Entry 8E2Y (electron microscopy, 8.00 A resolution (low resolution: residue-level contacts below are approximate; hydrogen-bond / salt-bridge calls are withheld)); this record covers chains B and C of the 3 polymer chains in the assembly.

Chain B:
Molecule: VP2
Organism: Enterovirus A71
UniProtKB: W8XVV5 (W8XVV5_HE71); the construct has insertions or renumbered stretches relative to UniProt, so the offset changes along the chain: 7-37 = UniProt 85-115; 40-235 = UniProt 124-319
Amino-acid sequence (235 residues; row label = number of the first residue in the row; note: 2 numbers in that range are skipped by the numbering (no residue carries them; nothing is unmodelled there); a row labelled like 37A-37H holds insertion residues (37A, then the next letters in order)):
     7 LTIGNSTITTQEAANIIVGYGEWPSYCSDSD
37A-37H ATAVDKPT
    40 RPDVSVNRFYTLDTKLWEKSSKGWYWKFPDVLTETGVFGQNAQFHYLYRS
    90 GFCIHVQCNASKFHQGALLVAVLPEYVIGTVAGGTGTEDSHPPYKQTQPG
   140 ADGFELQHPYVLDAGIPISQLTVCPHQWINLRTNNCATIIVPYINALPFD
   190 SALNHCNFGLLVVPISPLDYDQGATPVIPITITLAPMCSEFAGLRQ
Disordered / not traced: 37A-37H

Chain C:
Molecule: Genome polyprotein
Organism: Enterovirus A71
UniProtKB: W8XW58 (W8XW58_HE71); the construct has insertions or renumbered stretches relative to UniProt, so the offset changes along the chain: 1-174 = UniProt 324-497; 177-223 = UniProt 513-559
Amino-acid sequence (236 residues; numbered 1 to 223 plus 15 insertion-coded residues; 2 numbers in that range are skipped by the numbering (no residue carries them; nothing is unmodelled there); the number before each row is that of its first residue; a row labelled like 174A-174O holds insertion residues (174A, then the next letters in order)):
     1 GFPTELKPGTNQFLTTDDGVSAPILPNFHPTPCIHIPGEVRNLLELCQVE
    51 TILEVNNVPTNATSLMERLRFPVSAQAGKGELCAVFRADPGRSGPWQSTL
   101 LGQLCGYYTQWSGSLEVTFMFTGSFMATGKMLIAYTPPGGPLPKDRATAM
   151 LGTHVIWDFGLQSSVTLVIPWISN
174A-174O THYRAHARDGVFDYY
   177 TTGLVSIWYQTNYVVPIGAPNTAYIIALAAAQKNFTMQLCKDASDIL
Disordered / not traced: 174A-174O
Differences from the reference sequence: conflict Gln214 (Lys550 in W8XW58)

Interface between chain B and chain C:
Pairs across the interface - 21 pairs, chain B then chain C:
  Asp35(B) - His35(C)
  Lys101(B) - Phe125(C)
  Gln104(B) - Thr122(C)
  Pro148(B) - Leu65(C)
  Tyr149(B) - Leu65(C)
  Tyr149(B) - Arg68(C)
  Ile157(B) - Leu69(C)
  Ser158(B) - Ile52(C)
  Gln159(B) - Leu100(C)
  Thr161(B) - Val49(C)
  Thr161(B) - Glu50(C)
  Trp167(B) - Leu204(C)
  Arg171(B) - Phe121(C)
  Arg171(B) - Phe125(C)
  Thr172(B) - Gln162(C)
  Ile204(B) - Arg70(C)
  Ser205(B) - Arg70(C)
  Pro206(B) - Arg70(C)
  Asp208(B) - Pro196(C)
  Asp210(B) - Gly194(C)
  Asp210(B) - Ala195(C)
Also at the interface, not in a pair above, chain B (22 interface residues in all): Asp37, Phe102, His103, Val162, Asn169
Also at the interface, not in a pair above, chain C (20 interface residues in all): Gly123, Ser124, Thr198

Summary:
22 residues of chain B and 20 residues of chain C are in contact.
Here chain B is VP2 and chain C is Genome polyprotein, both from Enterovirus A71. Entry 8E2Y (Purification of
Enterovirus A71, strain 4643, WT capsid) was determined by electron microscopy, deposited together with 8E2X,
8E31, 8E38, 8E39, 8E3A, 8E3B and 8E3C.
